8HHX - chains C and I of the 7 polymer chains in the assembly; structure by electron microscopy, 3.62 A resolution.

Chain C:
Protein: Spike glycoprotein
Organism: Severe acute respiratory syndrome coronavirus 2
Reference sequence: P0DTC2 (SPIKE_SARS2); aligned to UniProt positions 14-1208 over residues 14-1208
Chain sequence (1259 residues; row label = number of the first residue in the row; note: 2 numbers in that range are skipped by the numbering (no residue carries them; nothing is unmodelled there); numbers below 1 keep their minus sign (Met-5 is residue -5)):
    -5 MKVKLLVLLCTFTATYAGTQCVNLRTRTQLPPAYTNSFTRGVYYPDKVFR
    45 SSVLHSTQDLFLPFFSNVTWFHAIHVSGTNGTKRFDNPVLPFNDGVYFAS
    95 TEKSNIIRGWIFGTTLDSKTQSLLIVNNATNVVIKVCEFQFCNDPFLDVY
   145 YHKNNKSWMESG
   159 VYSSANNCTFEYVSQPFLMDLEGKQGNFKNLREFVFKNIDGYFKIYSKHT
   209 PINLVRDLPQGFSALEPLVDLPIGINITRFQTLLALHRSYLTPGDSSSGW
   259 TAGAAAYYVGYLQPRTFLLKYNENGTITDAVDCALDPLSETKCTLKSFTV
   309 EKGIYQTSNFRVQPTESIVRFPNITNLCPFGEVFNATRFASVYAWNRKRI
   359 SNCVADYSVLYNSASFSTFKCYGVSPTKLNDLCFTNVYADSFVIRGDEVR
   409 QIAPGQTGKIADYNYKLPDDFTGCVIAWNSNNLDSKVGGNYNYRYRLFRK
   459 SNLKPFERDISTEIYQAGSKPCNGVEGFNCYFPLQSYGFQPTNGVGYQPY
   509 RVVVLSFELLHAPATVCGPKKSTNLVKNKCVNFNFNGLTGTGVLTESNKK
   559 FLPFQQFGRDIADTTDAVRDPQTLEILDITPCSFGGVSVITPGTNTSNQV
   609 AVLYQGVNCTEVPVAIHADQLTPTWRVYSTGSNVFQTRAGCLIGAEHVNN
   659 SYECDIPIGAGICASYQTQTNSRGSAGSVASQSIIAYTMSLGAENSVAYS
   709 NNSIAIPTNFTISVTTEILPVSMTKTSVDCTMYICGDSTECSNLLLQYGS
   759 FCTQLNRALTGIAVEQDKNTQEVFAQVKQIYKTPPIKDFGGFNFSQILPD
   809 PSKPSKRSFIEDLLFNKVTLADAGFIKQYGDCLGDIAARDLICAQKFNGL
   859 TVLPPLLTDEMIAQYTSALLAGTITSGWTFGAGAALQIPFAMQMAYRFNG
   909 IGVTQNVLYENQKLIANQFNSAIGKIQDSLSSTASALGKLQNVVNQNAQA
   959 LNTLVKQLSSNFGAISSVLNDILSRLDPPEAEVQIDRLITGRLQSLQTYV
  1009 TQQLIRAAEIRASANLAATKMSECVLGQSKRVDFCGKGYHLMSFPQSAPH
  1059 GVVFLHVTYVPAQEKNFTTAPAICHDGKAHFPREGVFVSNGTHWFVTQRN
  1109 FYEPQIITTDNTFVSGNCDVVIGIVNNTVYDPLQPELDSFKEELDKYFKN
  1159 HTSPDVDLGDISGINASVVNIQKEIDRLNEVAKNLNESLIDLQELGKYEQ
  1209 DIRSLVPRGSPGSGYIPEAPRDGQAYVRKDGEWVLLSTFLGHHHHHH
Unresolved in the structure: -5 to 24, 70-79, 159-185, 246-262, 464-490, 621-640, 677-688, 828-848, 1141-1255
Sequence notes: expression tag (-5 to 13, 1209-1255); variant Arg19 (Thr in P0DTC2), Asp142 (Gly in P0DTC2), Gly156 (Arg158 in P0DTC2), Arg452 (Leu in P0DTC2), Lys478 (Thr in P0DTC2), Gly614 (Asp in P0DTC2), Arg681 (Pro in P0DTC2), Gly682 (Arg in P0DTC2), Ser683 (Arg in P0DTC2), Gly685 (Arg in P0DTC2), Asn950 (Asp in P0DTC2), Pro986 (Lys in P0DTC2), Pro987 (Val in P0DTC2)
Curated features (UniProtKB/Swiss-Prot):
  - region: Asn280 to Cys301 (Putative superantigen), Arg403 to Asp405 (Integrin-binding motif), Asn448 to Tyr451, Tyr453 to Phe456 (Immunodominant HLA epitope recognized by the CD8+), Ser816 to Tyr837 (Fusion peptide 1), Lys835 to Phe855 (Fusion peptide 2), Asp1163 to Glu1202 (Heptad repeat 2)
  - site: Arg815, Ser816 (Cleavage)
  - glycosylation: Asn17 (N-linked (GlcNAc...) (complex) asparagine), Asn61 (N-linked (GlcNAc...) (hybrid) asparagine), Asn74 (N-linked (GlcNAc...) (complex) asparagine), Asn122 (N-linked (GlcNAc...) (hybrid) asparagine), Asn149 (N-linked (GlcNAc...) (complex) asparagine), Asn165 (N-linked (GlcNAc...) (complex) asparagine), Asn234 (N-linked (GlcNAc...) (high mannose) asparagine), Asn282 (N-linked (GlcNAc...) (complex) asparagine), Thr323 (O-linked (GalNAc) threonine), Ser325 (O-linked (HexNAc...) serine), Asn331 (N-linked (GlcNAc...) (complex) asparagine), Asn343 (N-linked (GlcNAc...) (complex) asparagine), Asn603 (N-linked (GlcNAc...) (hybrid) asparagine), Asn616 (N-linked (GlcNAc...) (complex) asparagine), Asn657 (N-linked (GlcNAc...) (complex) asparagine), Thr676 (O-linked (GlcNAc...) threonine), Thr678 (O-linked (GlcNAc...) threonine), Asn709 (N-linked (GlcNAc...) (high mannose) asparagine), Asn717 (N-linked (GlcNAc...) (hybrid) asparagine), Asn801 (N-linked (GlcNAc...) (hybrid) asparagine) and 6 more in UniProt
Cystine bridges: Cys291-Cys301, Cys336-Cys361, Cys379-Cys432, Cys391-Cys525, Cys617-Cys649, Cys662-Cys671, Cys738-Cys760, Cys743-Cys749, Cys1032-Cys1043, Cys1082-Cys1126
Glycans and other covalent adducts: N-acetylglucosamine (NAG) linked to Asn61, Asn282, Asn603, Asn616, Asn657, Asn709, Asn717, Asn801, Asn1074, Asn1098

Chain I:
Protein: FP-12A Fab light chain
Organism: Homo sapiens
Notes: antibody fragment or engineered binder
Chain sequence (216 residues; each row starts with the number of its first residue):
     2 NFMLTQPHSVSESPGKTVTISCTGSSGSIASNYVQWYQRRPGSAPTTVIY
    52 EDNQRPSGVPDRFSASIDSSSNSASLTISGLKTEDEADYYCQSYDSSNWV
   102 FGGGTKLTVLGQPKAAPSVTLFPPSSEELQANKATLVCLISDFYPGAVTV
   152 AWKADSSPVKAGVETTTPSKQSNNKYAASSYLSLTPEQWKSHRSYSCQVT
   202 HEGSTVEKTVAPTECS
Unresolved in the structure: 112-217
Cystine bridges: Cys23-Cys92

How chain C and chain I interact:
Pairs across the interface (5; chain C residue first):
  Ala372(C) with Ser97(I)
  Ser375(C) with Asp96(I)
  Phe377(C) with Ser27(I); Gly28(I), hydrogen bond (backbone-backbone)
  Lys378(C) with Ser27(I)
Also at the interface, not in a pair above, chain C (5 interface residues in all): Ser383
Also at the interface, not in a pair above, chain I (6 interface residues in all): Ser26, Ser32

Overview:
5 residues of chain C face 6 of chain I across their interface; the contacts include 1 hydrogen bond. Its one
hydrogen bond, Phe377(C)-Gly28(I), is backbone to backbone.
Here chain C is Spike glycoprotein (Severe acute respiratory syndrome coronavirus 2) and chain I is FP-12A Fab
light chain (Homo sapiens). Entry 8HHX (SARS-CoV-2 Delta Spike in complex with FP-12A) was determined by
electron microscopy, deposited together with 7YCK, 7YCN and 8HHZ.
